PDB entry 1U8L | X-ray diffraction, 2.60 A resolution | chains B and C of the 3 polymer chains in the assembly

[Chain B]
Name: Antibody 2F5 (heavy chain)
Organism: Homo sapiens
Notes: antibody fragment or engineered binder
Sequence (235 residues; row label = number of the first residue in the row; a row labelled like 35A-35B holds insertion residues (35A, then the next letters in order)):
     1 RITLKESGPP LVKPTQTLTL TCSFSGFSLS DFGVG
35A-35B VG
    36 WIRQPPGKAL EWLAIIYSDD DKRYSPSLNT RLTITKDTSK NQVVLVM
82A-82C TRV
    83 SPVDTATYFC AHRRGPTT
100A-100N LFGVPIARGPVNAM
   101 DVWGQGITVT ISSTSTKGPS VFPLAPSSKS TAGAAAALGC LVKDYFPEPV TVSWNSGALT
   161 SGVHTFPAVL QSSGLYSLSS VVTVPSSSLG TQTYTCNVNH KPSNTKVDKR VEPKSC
Disordered / not traced: 127-132, 190-191
Cystine bridges: Cys22-Cys92, Cys140-Cys196

[Chain C]
Name: GP41 peptide
Sequence (7 residues; row label = number of the first residue in the row):
     1 DLDRWAS

[Interface between chain B and chain C]
Pairs across the interface - 12 pairs, chain B then chain C:
  Gly33(B) with Trp5(C)
  Tyr52(B) with Asp3(C); Arg4(C)
  Asp54(B) with Arg4(C), salt bridge
  Arg58(B) with Asp1(C), salt bridge
  Arg95(B) with Asp3(C), salt bridge; Trp5(C)
  Pro98(B) with Trp5(C)
  Arg100H(B) with Trp5(C), hydrogen bond (side chain-backbone); Ala6(C); Ser7(C), hydrogen bond (side chain-backbone)
  Val100K(B) with Trp5(C)
Also at the interface, not in a pair above, chain B (9 interface residues in all): Asp56

[In short]
The interface between chain B and chain C involves 9 residues on one side and 6 on the other, with 2 hydrogen
bonds and 3 salt bridges. Polar pairs include Asp54(B)-Arg4(C), Arg58(B)-Asp1(C) and Arg95(B)-Asp3(C).
Here chain B is Antibody 2F5 (heavy chain) (Homo sapiens) and chain C is GP41 peptide. Entry 1U8L (Crystal
structure of the HIV-1 Cross Neutralizing Monoclonal Antibody 2F5 in complex with gp41 Peptide DLDRWAS) was
determined by X-ray diffraction together with 1U8H, 1U8I, 1U8J, 1U8M, 1U8N, 1U8O and 14 further entries from
the same study.
